Entry 9JVG (electron microscopy, 2.76 A resolution); this record covers chains B and G of the 5 polymer chains in the assembly.

# Chain B
Protein: Guanine nucleotide-binding protein G(I)/G(S)/G(T) subunit beta-1
From: Homo sapiens
Reference sequence: P62873 (GBB1_HUMAN); residue numbers follow UniProt; this construct covers 2-340
Amino-acid sequence (377 residues; row label = number of the first residue in the row; numbers below 1 keep their minus sign (Met-10 is residue -10)):
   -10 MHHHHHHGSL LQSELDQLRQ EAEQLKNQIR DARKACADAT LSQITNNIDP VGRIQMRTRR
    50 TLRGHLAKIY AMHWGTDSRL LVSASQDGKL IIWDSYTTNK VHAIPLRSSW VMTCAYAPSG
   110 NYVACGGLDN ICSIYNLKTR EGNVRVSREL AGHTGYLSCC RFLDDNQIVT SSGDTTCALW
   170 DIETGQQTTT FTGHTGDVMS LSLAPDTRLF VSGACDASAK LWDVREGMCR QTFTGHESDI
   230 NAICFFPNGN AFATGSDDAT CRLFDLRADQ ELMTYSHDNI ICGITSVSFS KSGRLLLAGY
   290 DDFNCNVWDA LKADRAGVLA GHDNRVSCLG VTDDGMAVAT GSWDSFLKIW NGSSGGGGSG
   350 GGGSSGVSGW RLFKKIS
Not modelled in the structure: -10 to 2, 341-366
Sequence notes: initiating methionine (-10); expression tag (-9 to 1, 341-366)
Swiss-Prot annotation at these positions:
  - modified residue: Ser2 (N-acetylserine), His266 (Phosphohistidine)
  - natural variant: Leu30 (L30F: In MRD42; uncertain significance), Arg52 (R52G: In MRD42), Gly64 (G64V: In MRD42), Asp76 (D76E: In MRD42; D76G: In MRD42), Gly77 (G77S: In MRD42), Lys78 (K78R: In MRD42), Ile80 (I80N: In MRD42; I80T: In MRD42), His91 (H91R: In MRD42; uncertain significance), Ala92 (A92T: In MRD42), Pro94 (P94S: In MRD42), Leu95 (L95P: In MRD42), Arg96 (R96L: In MRD42), 5 further natural variant entries in UniProt

# Chain G
Protein: Guanine nucleotide-binding protein G(I)/G(S)/G(O) subunit gamma-2
From: Homo sapiens
Reference sequence: P59768 (GBG2_HUMAN); residue numbers follow UniProt; this construct covers 5-63
Amino-acid sequence (59 residues; row label = number of the first residue in the row):
     5 NTASIAQARK LVEQLKMEAN IDRIKVSKAA ADLMAYCEAH AKEDPLLTPV PASENPFRE
Not modelled in the structure: 5-10, 63

# How chain B and chain G interact
Contacting residue pairs (79):
  Leu7(B) with Ala12(G), hydrophobic; Val16(G)
  Ala11(B) with Leu15(G), hydrophobic; Leu19(G)
  Leu14(B) with Leu19(G), hydrophobic
  Lys15(B) with Leu19(G)
  Gln17(B) with Ala23(G)
  Ile18(B) with Leu19(G), hydrophobic; Arg27(G)
  Ala21(B) with Arg27(G)
  Arg22(B) with Arg27(G)
  Ala24(B) with Lys29(G), hydrogen bond (backbone-side chain)
  Cys25(B) with Arg27(G); Lys29(G); Val30(G), hydrogen bond (backbone-backbone)
  Ala26(B) with Val30(G), hydrophobic
  Asp27(B) with Lys29(G); Val30(G); Ser31(G), hydrogen bond (side chain-backbone)
  Ala28(B) with Val30(G)
  Leu30(B) with Ala34(G), hydrophobic
  Val40(B) with Leu51(G), hydrophobic
  Met45(B) with Leu50(G), hydrophobic
  Arg48(B) with Asn59(G); Phe61(G)
  Arg49(B) with Pro60(G), hydrogen bond (side chain-backbone); Phe61(G), hydrogen bond (side chain-backbone); Arg62(G)
  Ser84(B) with Phe61(G)
  Tyr85(B) with Pro60(G); Phe61(G), hydrophobic
  Cys218(B) with Gln18(G)
  Gln220(B) with Ile25(G)
  Phe235(B) with Leu37(G), hydrophobic; Tyr40(G), hydrophobic; Cys41(G), hydrophobic
  Pro236(B) with Tyr40(G)
  Asn237(B) with Tyr40(G)
  Ala240(B) with Leu37(G), hydrophobic
  Asp254(B) with Ala33(G)
  Arg256(B) with Asp26(G); Arg27(G); Ile28(G); Asp36(G), salt bridge
  Ala257(B) with Arg27(G); Ile28(G)
  Asp258(B) with Ile25(G); Arg27(G), salt bridge
  Leu261(B) with Val30(G), hydrophobic; Leu37(G), hydrophobic
  Ser279(B) with Asp48(G), hydrogen bond; Leu50(G)
  Lys280(B) with Tyr40(G); Glu47(G); Asp48(G), hydrogen bond (backbone-side chain)
  Ser281(B) with Tyr40(G); Cys41(G), hydrogen bond (backbone-side chain); His44(G); Asp48(G), hydrogen bond; Leu51(G)
  Gly282(B) with Cys41(G)
  Arg283(B) with Cys41(G), hydrogen bond (backbone-side chain); Leu51(G)
  Leu284(B) with Leu50(G), hydrophobic; Leu51(G), hydrophobic
  Leu300(B) with Met38(G), hydrophobic; Cys41(G), hydrophobic
  Asp323(B) with Pro49(G)
  Gly324(B) with Pro49(G); Leu50(G)
  Met325(B) with Pro49(G); Val54(G), hydrophobic; Asn59(G); Pro60(G)
  Ala326(B) with Phe61(G), hydrophobic
  Val327(B) with Leu50(G), hydrophobic
  Ile338(B) with Phe61(G), hydrophobic
  Asn340(B) with Asn59(G); Phe61(G)
Also at the interface, not in a pair above, chain B (53 interface residues in all): Glu10, Ile33, Ile43, Trp63, Arg219, Leu252, Gln259, Val320
Also at the interface, not in a pair above, chain G (33 interface residues in all): Glu22, Glu58

# Summary
53 residues of chain B face 33 of chain G across their interface, with 10 hydrogen bonds and 2 salt bridges.
Polar contacts include Arg256(B)-Asp36(G), Asp258(B)-Arg27(G) and Ala24(B)-Lys29(G).
Chain B is Guanine nucleotide-binding protein G(I)/G(S)/G(T) subunit beta-1 and chain G is Guanine
nucleotide-binding protein G(I)/G(S)/G(O) subunit gamma-2, both from Homo sapiens; the structure, Cryo-EM
structure of the mmGPR4-Gs complex in pH6.2, was determined by electron microscopy, deposited together with
8ZD1, 8ZF6, 8ZF9, 8ZFA and 8ZFC.
